4DYC - chains A and B; structure by X-ray diffraction, 1.80 A resolution.

== Chain A (and B) ==
Protein: Terminase small subunit
Source organism: Salmonella phage HK620
Notes: chain B of this document is another copy of the same molecule, construct and numbering; everything in this record applies to it too
UniProtKB: Q9AZ01 (Q9AZ01_BPHK6); residue numbers follow UniProt; this construct covers 1-140
Amino-acid sequence (140 residues; row label = number of the first residue in the row):
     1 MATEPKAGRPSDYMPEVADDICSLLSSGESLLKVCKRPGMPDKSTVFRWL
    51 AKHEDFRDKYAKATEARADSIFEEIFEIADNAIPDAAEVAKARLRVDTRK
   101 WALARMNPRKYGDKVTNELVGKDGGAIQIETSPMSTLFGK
Unresolved in the structure: 1-9, 133-140 (chain B: 1-9, 140)

== How chain A and chain B interact ==
Contacting residue pairs (82; chain A residue first):
  Ser-27(A) with Lys-43(B), hydrogen bond (backbone-side chain); Ser-44(B), hydrogen bond (backbone-side chain)
  Asp-69(A) with Phe-47(B)
  Ser-70(A) with Lys-43(B); Phe-47(B)
  Phe-72(A) with Trp-101(B), hydrophobic; Ala-102(B), hydrophobic; Met-106(B), hydrophobic
  Glu-73(A) with Leu-31(B), hydrogen bond (side chain-backbone); Leu-32(B); Arg-67(B), salt bridge
  Glu-74(A) with Leu-32(B)
  Ile-75(A) with Thr-98(B); Trp-101(B), hydrophobic
  Phe-76(A) with Ser-30(B); Arg-67(B); Ala-102(B), hydrophobic; Met-106(B), hydrophobic
  Glu-77(A) with Leu-32(B); Lys-36(B), salt bridge
  Ala-79(A) with Lys-91(B); Leu-94(B), hydrophobic; Arg-95(B); Thr-98(B)
  Asp-80(A) with Lys-91(B), hydrogen bond (backbone-side chain); Arg-95(B), salt bridge; Arg-99(B), salt bridge
  Ala-82(A) with Lys-91(B), hydrogen bond (backbone-side chain)
  Pro-84(A) with Ala-87(B); Glu-88(B)
  Asp-85(A) with Ala-87(B)
  Ala-86(A) with Ala-87(B)
  Val-89(A) with Ala-87(B); Ala-90(B); Lys-91(B)
  Ala-92(A) with Leu-94(B), hydrophobic
  Arg-93(A) with Arg-93(B); Leu-94(B)
  Val-96(A) with Thr-98(B)
  Lys-100(A) with Trp-101(B)
  Leu-103(A) with Trp-101(B), hydrophobic
  Lys-110(A) with Arg-105(B)
  Tyr-111(A) with Trp-101(B); Arg-105(B), hydrogen bond (backbone-side chain)
  Gly-112(A) with Arg-105(B), hydrogen bond (backbone-side chain)
  Asp-113(A) with Arg-105(B), salt bridge
  Lys-114(A) with Ala-104(B); Pro-108(B); Gly-112(B); Asp-113(B), hydrogen bond (backbone-backbone)
  Val-115(A) with Asp-113(B); Val-115(B), hydrophobic
  Thr-116(A) with Asp-113(B), hydrogen bond (backbone-backbone); Lys-114(B); Val-115(B), hydrogen bond (backbone-backbone)
  Asn-117(A) with Val-115(B); Asn-117(B)
  Glu-118(A) with Val-115(B), hydrogen bond (backbone-backbone); Thr-116(B), hydrogen bond; Asn-117(B), hydrogen bond (backbone-backbone)
  Leu-119(A) with Asn-117(B)
  Val-120(A) with Asn-117(B), hydrogen bond (backbone-backbone); Glu-118(B); Leu-119(B), hydrogen bond (backbone-backbone)
  Gly-121(A) with Glu-118(B); Leu-119(B)
  Lys-122(A) with Glu-118(B); Leu-119(B); Val-120(B); Gly-124(B), hydrogen bond (side chain-backbone)
  Asp-123(A) with Glu-118(B), hydrogen bond (backbone-side chain)
  Ile-127(A) with Ile-127(B), hydrophobic
  Gln-128(A) with Ala-126(B); Ile-127(B), hydrogen bond (backbone-backbone)
  Ile-129(A) with Ile-127(B); Ile-129(B), hydrophobic
  Glu-130(A) with Ala-126(B); Ile-127(B), hydrogen bond (backbone-backbone); Gln-128(B); Ile-129(B), hydrogen bond (backbone-backbone)
  Thr-131(A) with Ile-129(B)
  Ser-132(A) with Ile-129(B), hydrogen bond (backbone-backbone)
Interface residues without a listed pair, chain A (43 interface residues in all): Gly-28, Asn-81
Interface residues without a listed pair, chain B (40 interface residues in all): Tyr-60, Ile-71, Thr-131

== Overview ==
43 residues of chain A face 40 of chain B across their interface, with 21 hydrogen bonds and 5 salt bridges.
Polar contacts include Glu-73(A)/Arg-67(B), Glu-77(A)/Lys-36(B) and Asp-80(A)/Arg-95(B).
Chain A and chain B are both Terminase small subunit (Salmonella phage HK620); the structure, Crystal
Structure of the terminase small subunit gp1 with D19R mutation of the bacterial virus sf6, was determined by
X-ray diffraction, deposited together with 4DYQ, 4DYR, 4DZJ and 4DZP.
